Entry 3H1I (X-ray diffraction, 3.53 A resolution); this record covers chains O and V of the 20 polymer chains in the assembly.

== Chain O ==
Molecule: Ubiquinol-cytochrome-C reductase complex core protein 2, mitochondrial
Organism: Gallus gallus
Notes: EC 1.10.2.2
Amino-acid sequence (441 residues; each row starts with the number of its first residue; numbers below 1 keep their minus sign (Ser-1 is residue -1)):
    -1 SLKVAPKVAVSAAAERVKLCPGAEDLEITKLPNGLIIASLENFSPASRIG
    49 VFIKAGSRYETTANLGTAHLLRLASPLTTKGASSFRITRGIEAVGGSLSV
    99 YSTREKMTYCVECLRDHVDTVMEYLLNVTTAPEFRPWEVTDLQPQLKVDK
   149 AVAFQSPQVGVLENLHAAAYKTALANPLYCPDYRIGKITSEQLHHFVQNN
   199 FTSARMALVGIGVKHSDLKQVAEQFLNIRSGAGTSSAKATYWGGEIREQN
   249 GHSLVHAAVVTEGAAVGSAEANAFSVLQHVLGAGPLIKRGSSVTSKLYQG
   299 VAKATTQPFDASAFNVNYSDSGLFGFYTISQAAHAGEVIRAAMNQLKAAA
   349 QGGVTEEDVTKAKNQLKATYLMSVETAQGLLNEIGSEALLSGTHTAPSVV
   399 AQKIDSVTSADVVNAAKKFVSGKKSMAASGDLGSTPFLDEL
Disordered / not traced: -1 to 17

== Chain V ==
Molecule: Cytochrome b-c1 complex subunit Rieske, mitochondrial
Organism: Gallus gallus
Notes: EC 1.10.2.2; fragment: sequence database residues 1-76
UniProt: Q5ZLR5 (UCRI_CHICK); residues 47-78 here correspond to UniProt positions 45-76 (UniProt number = residue number - 2)
Amino-acid sequence (47 residues; each row starts with the number of its first residue; note: 6 numbers in that range are skipped by the numbering (no residue carries them; nothing is unmodelled there); X marks 15 residues of unknown identity (built as UNK)):
    26 XXXXXXXXXXXXXXX
    47 RPLLCRESMSGRSARRDLVAGISLNAPASVRY
Disordered / not traced: 26-27, 78

== How chain O and chain V interact ==
Contacting residue pairs - 62 pairs, chain O then chain V:
  Arg70(O) - Ala66(V)
  Leu71(O) - Ile68(V)  hydrophobic
  Thr86(O) - Leu70(V)
  Glu90(O) - Asn71(V)
  Gly94(O) - Asn71(V)
  Ser95(O) - Asn71(V)
  Leu96(O) - Ser69(V)
  Leu96(O) - Leu70(V)  hydrogen bond (backbone-backbone)
  Leu96(O) - Asn71(V)
  Ser97(O) - Ile68(V)
  Ser97(O) - Ser69(V)  hydrogen bond
  Val98(O) - Gly67(V)
  Val98(O) - Ile68(V)  hydrogen bond (backbone-backbone)
  Tyr99(O) - Ala66(V)
  Tyr99(O) - Gly67(V)
  Ser100(O) - Val65(V)
  Ser100(O) - Ala66(V)  hydrogen bond (backbone-backbone)
  Thr101(O) - Asp63(V)
  Asp147(O) - Ile68(V)
  Asp147(O) - Ala74(V)
  Gln156(O) - Arg58(V)  hydrogen bond
  Gln156(O) - Arg77(V)  hydrogen bond (side chain-backbone)
  Val157(O) - Leu64(V)  hydrophobic
  Leu160(O) - Leu64(V)  hydrophobic
  Leu176(O) - Leu64(V)
  Tyr177(O) - Ala66(V)
  Tyr177(O) - Val76(V)
  Leu252(O) - Leu49(V)  hydrophobic
  Pro283(O) - Ser56(V)
  Pro283(O) - Gly57(V)
  Arg287(O) - Glu53(V)
  Gly288(O) - Glu53(V)
  Tyr296(O) - Ser56(V)
  Thr303(O) - Arg52(V)
  Thr304(O) - Arg52(V)  hydrogen bond (backbone-side chain)
  Gln305(O) - Arg52(V)  hydrogen bond (backbone-side chain)
  Pro306(O) - Leu50(V)
  Pro306(O) - Cys51(V)  hydrophobic
  Pro306(O) - Arg52(V)
  Phe307(O) - Arg52(V)
  Phe307(O) - Met55(V)  hydrophobic
  Asp308(O) - Met55(V)
  Asp308(O) - Ser56(V)
  Asp308(O) - Gly57(V)  hydrogen bond (side chain-backbone)
  Asp308(O) - Arg58(V)
  Asp308(O) - Ser59(V)  hydrogen bond (side chain-backbone)
  Ala309(O) - Ser59(V)
  Ser310(O) - Ser59(V)
  Ala311(O) - Ala60(V)
  Ala311(O) - Arg61(V)
  Phe312(O) - Ala60(V)  hydrophobic
  Phe312(O) - Arg62(V)
  Asn313(O) - Arg62(V)
  Val314(O) - Arg62(V)
  Val314(O) - Asp63(V)
  Asn315(O) - Arg62(V)
  Tyr316(O) - Asp63(V)
  Tyr325(O) - Ser59(V)  hydrogen bond (backbone-side chain)
  Tyr325(O) - Ala60(V)  hydrophobic
  Ile327(O) - Met55(V)  hydrophobic
  Ile327(O) - Ser59(V)
  Gln376(O) - Arg77(V)
Also at the interface, not in a pair above, chain O (50 interface residues in all): Pro74, Ile89, Glu110, Val150, Ala151, Gln153, Gln276, Gly282, Thr326, Ser328
Also at the interface, not in a pair above, chain V (26 interface residues in all): Ser75

== Overview ==
Chain O and chain V form an interface of 50 and 26 residues respectively, with 11 hydrogen bonds. Polar
contacts include Ser97(O)-Ser69(V), Gln156(O)-Arg58(V) and Gln156(O)-Arg77(V).
Here chain O is Ubiquinol-cytochrome-C reductase complex core protein 2, mitochondrial and chain V is
Cytochrome b-c1 complex subunit Rieske, mitochondrial, both from Gallus gallus. Entry 3H1I (Stigmatellin and
antimycin bound cytochrome bc1 complex from chicken) was determined by X-ray diffraction (same publication as
3H1H and 3H1J).
